3LQ2 - chains A and B; structure by X-ray diffraction, 1.96 A resolution.

[Chain A (and B)]
Protein: Pyruvate dehydrogenase E1 component
Organism: Escherichia coli
Notes: EC 1.2.4.1; chain B of this document is another copy of the same molecule, construct and numbering; everything in this record applies to it too
UniProt: P0AFG9 (ODP1_ECO57); residues 1-886 here correspond to UniProt positions 2-887 (UniProt number = residue number + 1)
Amino-acid sequence (886 residues; numbered 1 to 886; the number before each row is that of its first residue):
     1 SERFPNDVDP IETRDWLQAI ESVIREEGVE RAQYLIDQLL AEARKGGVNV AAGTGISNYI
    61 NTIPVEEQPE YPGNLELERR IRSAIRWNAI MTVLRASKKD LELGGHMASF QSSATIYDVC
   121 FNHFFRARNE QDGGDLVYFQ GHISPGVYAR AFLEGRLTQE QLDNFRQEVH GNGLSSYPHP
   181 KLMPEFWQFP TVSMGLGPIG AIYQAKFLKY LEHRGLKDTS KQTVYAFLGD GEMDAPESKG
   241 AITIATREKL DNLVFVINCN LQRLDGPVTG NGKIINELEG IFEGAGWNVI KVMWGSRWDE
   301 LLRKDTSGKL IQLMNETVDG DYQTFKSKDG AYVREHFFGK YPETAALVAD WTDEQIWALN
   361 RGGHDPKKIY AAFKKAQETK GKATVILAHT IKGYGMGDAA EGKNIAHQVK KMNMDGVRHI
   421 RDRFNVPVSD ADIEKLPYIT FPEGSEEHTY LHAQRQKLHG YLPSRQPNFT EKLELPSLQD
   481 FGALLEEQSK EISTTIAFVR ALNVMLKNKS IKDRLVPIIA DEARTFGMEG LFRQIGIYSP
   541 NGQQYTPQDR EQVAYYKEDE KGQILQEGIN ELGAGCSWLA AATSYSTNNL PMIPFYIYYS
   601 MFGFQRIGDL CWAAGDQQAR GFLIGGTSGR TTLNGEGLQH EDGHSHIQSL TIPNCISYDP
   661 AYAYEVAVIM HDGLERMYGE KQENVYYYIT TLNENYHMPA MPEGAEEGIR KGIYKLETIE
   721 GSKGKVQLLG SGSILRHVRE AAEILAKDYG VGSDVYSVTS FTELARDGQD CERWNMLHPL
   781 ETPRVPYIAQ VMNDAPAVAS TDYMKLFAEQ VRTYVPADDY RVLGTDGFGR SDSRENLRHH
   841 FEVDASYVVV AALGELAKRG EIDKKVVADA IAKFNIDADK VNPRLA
Disordered / not traced: 1-55, 401-413, 541-557
Differences from the reference sequence: engineered mutation Ala-235 (Glu236 in P0AFG9)
Metal / ion sites: Mg2+: Asp-230, Asn-260, Gln-262 (together with thiamine diphosphate)
Ligand contacts:
  - thiamine diphosphate (TPP), molecule 1: Ser-109, Gln-140, His-142, Val-192, Ser-193, Met-194, Gly-229, Asp-230, Gly-231, Glu-232, Asn-258, Asn-260, Gln-262, Arg-263, Leu-264, Lys-392
  - thiamine diphosphate (TPP), molecule 2: Asp-521, Glu-522, Ile-569, Glu-571, Tyr-599, Phe-602, Arg-606, His-640
UniProt features mapped onto this chain:
  - binding site (Mg(2+)): Asp-230, Asn-260, Gln-262
  - modified residue: Lys-715 (N6-acetyllysine)
What the authors report for this chain:
  - binding site for thiamine diphosphate: Glu-571
  - catalytic residues: Glu-571 (proposed by the authors, not directly observed)
  - mutagenesis - E235A (Kd 133 mum), E237A (Kd 633 mum): decreased binding to thiamine diphosphate
  - mutagenesis - E235A: decreased catalytic activity on thiamine diphosphate
  - mutagenesis - E235A, E237A: unchanged binding to MAP
  - mutagenesis - E235A (7.53 +/- 0.25 mum), E237A (6.11 +/- 0.25 mum), R606A (9.71 +/- 0.37 mum): unchanged binding to ThTTDP
  - conformationally variable residues (side-chain flip): His-142
  - mutagenesis - R606A (16.0 +/- 1.1 mum): decreased binding to MAP

[Chain A / chain B interface]
Residue-residue contacts - 253 pairs, chain A then chain B:
  Leu-101(A) / Asn-634(B)  hydrogen bond (backbone-side chain)
  Leu-101(A) / Ser-833(B)
  Glu-102(A) / Asn-634(B)  hydrogen bond (backbone-side chain)
  Leu-103(A) / Gly-635(B)
  Leu-103(A) / Asp-832(B)
  Leu-103(A) / Ser-833(B)
  Arg-166(A) / Gly-635(B)  hydrogen bond (side chain-backbone)
  Arg-166(A) / Glu-636(B)  salt bridge
  Arg-166(A) / Ser-831(B)
  Arg-166(A) / Asp-832(B)  hydrogen bond (backbone-backbone)
  Gln-167(A) / Ser-831(B)
  Gln-167(A) / Asp-832(B)  hydrogen bond
  Gln-167(A) / Asn-836(B)
  Glu-168(A) / Arg-830(B)
  Glu-168(A) / Ser-831(B)  hydrogen bond (backbone-backbone)
  Glu-168(A) / Asp-832(B)  hydrogen bond (backbone-side chain)
  Val-169(A) / Asp-832(B)  hydrogen bond (backbone-side chain)
  Val-169(A) / Asn-836(B)
  Val-169(A) / Leu-837(B)  hydrophobic
  Val-169(A) / His-840(B)
  His-170(A) / Asn-836(B)
  Ser-176(A) / Gly-635(B)
  Ser-176(A) / Glu-636(B)  hydrogen bond (side chain-backbone)
  Ser-176(A) / Gly-637(B)
  Ser-176(A) / Ser-831(B)  hydrogen bond
  Tyr-177(A) / Glu-636(B)  hydrogen bond
  Tyr-177(A) / His-640(B)
  His-179(A) / Leu-638(B)
  His-179(A) / Gln-639(B)
  Lys-181(A) / Leu-638(B)
  Lys-181(A) / Phe-828(B)
  Lys-181(A) / Leu-885(B)
  Lys-181(A) / Ala-886(B)
  Leu-182(A) / Gly-829(B)
  Leu-182(A) / Arg-830(B)
  Pro-190(A) / Gln-639(B)
  Thr-191(A) / Gln-639(B)
  Val-192(A) / Gln-639(B)
  Val-192(A) / His-640(B)
  Ser-193(A) / Phe-602(B)
  Ser-193(A) / Arg-606(B)  hydrogen bond
  Ser-193(A) / Gln-639(B)
  Met-194(A) / Ile-569(B)  hydrophobic
  Met-194(A) / Arg-606(B)  hydrogen bond (backbone-side chain)
  Gly-195(A) / Arg-606(B)
  Ile-199(A) / Pro-236(B)  hydrophobic
  Gly-231(A) / Ile-569(B)
  Glu-232(A) / Ile-569(B)
  Asp-234(A) / Arg-247(B)  salt bridge
  Asp-234(A) / Ile-569(B)
  Asp-234(A) / Asn-570(B)
  Ala-235(A) / Ile-569(B)  hydrogen bond (backbone-backbone)
  Pro-236(A) / Ile-199(B)  hydrophobic
  Pro-236(A) / Pro-236(B)
  Pro-236(A) / Gly-240(B)
  Pro-236(A) / Asn-570(B)
  Glu-237(A) / Arg-606(B)  salt bridge
  Lys-239(A) / Gly-240(B)
  Lys-239(A) / Thr-243(B)
  Gly-240(A) / Pro-236(B)
  Gly-240(A) / Gly-240(B)
  Thr-243(A) / Lys-239(B)
  Thr-243(A) / Glu-277(B)  hydrogen bond
  Thr-243(A) / Ile-281(B)
  Arg-247(A) / Asp-234(B)  salt bridge
  Arg-247(A) / Thr-269(B)
  Arg-247(A) / Ile-274(B)
  Arg-247(A) / Glu-277(B)  salt bridge
  Arg-263(A) / Asp-521(B)  salt bridge
  Arg-263(A) / Gln-566(B)
  Arg-263(A) / Gly-568(B)
  Arg-263(A) / Ile-569(B)
  Leu-264(A) / Asp-521(B)
  Leu-264(A) / Glu-522(B)
  Asp-265(A) / Asp-521(B)  hydrogen bond (backbone-side chain)
  Asp-265(A) / Glu-522(B)
  Asp-265(A) / Ala-523(B)  hydrogen bond (side chain-backbone)
  Asp-265(A) / Arg-524(B)  hydrogen bond (side chain-backbone)
  Val-268(A) / Arg-247(B)
  Thr-269(A) / Arg-247(B)
  Asn-271(A) / Ser-539(B)
  Ile-274(A) / Arg-247(B)
  Glu-277(A) / Thr-243(B)  hydrogen bond
  Glu-277(A) / Arg-247(B)  salt bridge
  Gly-280(A) / Gly-284(B)
  Ile-281(A) / Thr-243(B)
  Ile-281(A) / Ile-281(B)  hydrophobic
  Ile-281(A) / Gly-284(B)  hydrogen bond (backbone-backbone)
  Gly-284(A) / Gly-280(B)
  Gly-284(A) / Ile-281(B)  hydrogen bond (backbone-backbone)
  Asp-521(A) / Arg-263(B)  salt bridge
  Asp-521(A) / Leu-264(B)
  Asp-521(A) / Asp-265(B)  hydrogen bond (side chain-backbone)
  Ala-523(A) / Asp-265(B)
  Arg-524(A) / Asp-265(B)
  Phe-532(A) / Asp-265(B)
  Gln-566(A) / Arg-263(B)
  Gln-566(A) / Asp-265(B)
  Gly-568(A) / Arg-263(B)
  Ile-569(A) / Met-194(B)  hydrophobic
  Ile-569(A) / Gly-231(B)
  Ile-569(A) / Glu-232(B)
  Ile-569(A) / Asp-234(B)
  Ile-569(A) / Ala-235(B)  hydrogen bond (backbone-backbone)
  Asn-570(A) / Asp-234(B)  hydrogen bond (side chain-backbone)
  Asn-570(A) / Pro-236(B)
  Met-601(A) / Trp-612(B)
  Phe-602(A) / Ser-193(B)
  Gln-605(A) / Gly-608(B)
  Gln-605(A) / Asp-609(B)  hydrogen bond
  Gln-605(A) / Trp-612(B)
  Arg-606(A) / Ser-193(B)  hydrogen bond
  Arg-606(A) / Met-194(B)  hydrogen bond (side chain-backbone)
  Arg-606(A) / Leu-196(B)
  Arg-606(A) / Glu-237(B)  salt bridge
  Arg-606(A) / Asp-609(B)  salt bridge
  Gly-608(A) / Gln-605(B)
  Asp-609(A) / Gln-605(B)  hydrogen bond (backbone-backbone)
  Asp-609(A) / Arg-606(B)  salt bridge
  Trp-612(A) / Met-601(B)
  Trp-612(A) / Gln-605(B)
  Trp-612(A) / Arg-630(B)
  Trp-612(A) / Leu-638(B)  hydrogen bond (side chain-backbone)
  Trp-612(A) / His-644(B)
  Trp-612(A) / Phe-828(B)  hydrophobic
  Ala-613(A) / Gln-639(B)
  Gly-615(A) / Phe-828(B)
  Asp-616(A) / Leu-638(B)
  Arg-630(A) / Trp-612(B)
  Asn-634(A) / Leu-101(B)  hydrogen bond (side chain-backbone)
  Asn-634(A) / Glu-102(B)  hydrogen bond (side chain-backbone)
  Gly-635(A) / Glu-102(B)
  Gly-635(A) / Leu-103(B)
  Gly-635(A) / Arg-166(B)  hydrogen bond (backbone-side chain)
  Gly-635(A) / Ser-176(B)
  Glu-636(A) / Arg-166(B)  salt bridge
  Glu-636(A) / Ser-176(B)  hydrogen bond (backbone-side chain)
  Glu-636(A) / Tyr-177(B)  hydrogen bond
  Leu-638(A) / His-179(B)
  Leu-638(A) / Lys-181(B)
  Leu-638(A) / Trp-612(B)  hydrogen bond (backbone-side chain)
  Leu-638(A) / Asp-616(B)
  Gln-639(A) / His-179(B)
  Gln-639(A) / Pro-190(B)
  Gln-639(A) / Val-192(B)
  Gln-639(A) / Ser-193(B)
  Gln-639(A) / Ala-613(B)
  Gln-639(A) / Asp-616(B)
  His-640(A) / Tyr-177(B)
  His-640(A) / Val-192(B)
  His-644(A) / Trp-612(B)
  His-644(A) / Thr-651(B)
  Ile-647(A) / Ile-647(B)
  Ile-647(A) / Thr-651(B)
  Leu-650(A) / Met-804(B)
  Leu-650(A) / Leu-806(B)  hydrophobic
  Thr-651(A) / Ile-647(B)
  Thr-651(A) / Met-804(B)
  Pro-653(A) / Gly-827(B)
  Pro-653(A) / Phe-828(B)
  Pro-653(A) / Arg-884(B)
  Asn-654(A) / Phe-828(B)
  Arg-766(A) / Arg-884(B)
  Gln-769(A) / Lys-805(B)
  Gln-769(A) / Glu-809(B)  hydrogen bond
  Gln-769(A) / Asp-826(B)
  Asp-770(A) / Asn-882(B)  hydrogen bond
  Asp-770(A) / Arg-884(B)  salt bridge
  Arg-773(A) / Glu-842(B)  salt bridge
  Arg-773(A) / Lys-880(B)  hydrogen bond (side chain-backbone)
  Arg-773(A) / Val-881(B)
  Arg-773(A) / Asn-882(B)
  Arg-773(A) / Pro-883(B)
  Met-776(A) / Arg-821(B)
  Met-776(A) / Leu-823(B)  hydrophobic
  Met-776(A) / Val-850(B)
  Met-776(A) / Ala-851(B)  hydrophobic
  Leu-777(A) / Ile-871(B)
  Leu-777(A) / Ile-876(B)  hydrophobic
  Leu-777(A) / Ala-878(B)
  His-778(A) / Ala-878(B)
  His-778(A) / Asp-879(B)  salt bridge
  Pro-779(A) / Lys-864(B)
  Pro-779(A) / Val-867(B)  hydrophobic
  Pro-779(A) / Ala-868(B)
  Pro-779(A) / Ile-871(B)
  Leu-780(A) / Lys-864(B)
  Leu-780(A) / Lys-865(B)
  Leu-780(A) / Ala-868(B)  hydrophobic
  Met-804(A) / Leu-650(B)
  Met-804(A) / Thr-651(B)
  Lys-805(A) / Gln-769(B)
  Leu-806(A) / Leu-650(B)  hydrophobic
  Leu-806(A) / Gln-769(B)
  Leu-806(A) / Leu-806(B)  hydrophobic
  Leu-806(A) / Gln-810(B)
  Glu-809(A) / Gln-769(B)  hydrogen bond
  Glu-809(A) / Gln-810(B)
  Glu-809(A) / Thr-813(B)
  Glu-809(A) / Tyr-814(B)  hydrogen bond
  Gln-810(A) / Leu-806(B)
  Gln-810(A) / Glu-809(B)
  Arg-812(A) / Arg-812(B)
  Arg-812(A) / Thr-813(B)
  Thr-813(A) / Glu-809(B)
  Thr-813(A) / Arg-812(B)
  Tyr-814(A) / Glu-809(B)  hydrogen bond
  Arg-821(A) / Met-776(B)
  Leu-823(A) / Met-776(B)  hydrophobic
  Gly-827(A) / Pro-653(B)
  Phe-828(A) / Trp-612(B)  hydrophobic
  Phe-828(A) / Gly-615(B)
  Phe-828(A) / Pro-653(B)
  Phe-828(A) / Asn-654(B)
  Gly-829(A) / Leu-182(B)
  Arg-830(A) / Glu-168(B)
  Arg-830(A) / Leu-182(B)
  Ser-831(A) / Arg-166(B)
  Ser-831(A) / Gln-167(B)
  Ser-831(A) / Glu-168(B)  hydrogen bond (backbone-side chain)
  Ser-831(A) / Ser-176(B)  hydrogen bond
  Asp-832(A) / Leu-103(B)
  Asp-832(A) / Arg-166(B)  hydrogen bond (backbone-backbone)
  Asp-832(A) / Gln-167(B)  hydrogen bond
  Asp-832(A) / Glu-168(B)
  Asp-832(A) / Val-169(B)  hydrogen bond (side chain-backbone)
  Ser-833(A) / Leu-103(B)
  Arg-834(A) / Glu-102(B)
  Asn-836(A) / Gln-167(B)
  Asn-836(A) / His-170(B)
  Leu-837(A) / Val-169(B)  hydrophobic
  Glu-842(A) / Arg-773(B)  salt bridge
  Val-850(A) / Met-776(B)
  Ala-851(A) / Met-776(B)  hydrophobic
  Lys-864(A) / Pro-779(B)  hydrogen bond (side chain-backbone)
  Lys-864(A) / Leu-780(B)
  Val-867(A) / Pro-779(B)  hydrophobic
  Ala-868(A) / Leu-780(B)  hydrophobic
  Ile-871(A) / Leu-777(B)
  Ile-871(A) / Pro-779(B)
  Ala-878(A) / Leu-777(B)
  Ala-878(A) / His-778(B)  hydrogen bond (backbone-side chain)
  Asp-879(A) / His-778(B)  salt bridge
  Lys-880(A) / Arg-773(B)  hydrogen bond (backbone-side chain)
  Val-881(A) / Arg-773(B)
  Asn-882(A) / Asp-770(B)  hydrogen bond
  Asn-882(A) / Arg-773(B)
  Pro-883(A) / Arg-773(B)
  Arg-884(A) / Pro-653(B)
  Arg-884(A) / Arg-766(B)
  Arg-884(A) / Asp-770(B)  salt bridge
  Leu-885(A) / Lys-181(B)
  Ala-886(A) / Lys-181(B)
Also at the interface, not in a pair above, chain A (129 interface residues in all): Ser-175, Pro-178, Ile-244, Glu-567, Leu-572, Gly-637, Ile-652, Asp-826, His-840, Tyr-847, Lys-865, Ile-876
Also at the interface, not in a pair above, chain B (129 interface residues in all): Ser-175, Thr-191, Gly-195, Ile-242, Val-268, Glu-567, Leu-572, Ile-652, Arg-834, Tyr-847

[Overview]
The chain A/chain B interface involves 129 residues from each chain; the contacts include 50 hydrogen bonds
and 18 salt bridges. Polar pairs include Arg-166(A)/Glu-636(B), Asp-234(A)/Arg-247(B) and
Glu-237(A)/Arg-606(B). Chain A binds thiamine diphosphate. From the paper: the catalytic residue Glu-571(A);
E235A and E237A of chain A reduce binding to thiamine diphosphate.
Both chains are Pyruvate dehydrogenase E1 component (Escherichia coli). Entry 3LQ2 (E. coli pyruvate
dehydrogenase complex E1 E235A mutant with low TDP concentration) was determined by X-ray diffraction (same
publication as 3LPL and 3LQ4).
